PDB entry 3PV5 | X-ray diffraction, 2.40 A resolution | chains B and C of the 4 polymer chains in the assembly

Chain B (and C):
Protein: DegQ
Source organism: Legionella fallonii
Notes: engineered mutation(s): N189G, P190G; chain C of this document is another copy of the same molecule, construct and numbering; everything in this record applies to it too
Amino-acid sequence (451 residues; row label = number of the first residue in the row; numbers below 1 keep their minus sign (Met-11 is residue -11)):
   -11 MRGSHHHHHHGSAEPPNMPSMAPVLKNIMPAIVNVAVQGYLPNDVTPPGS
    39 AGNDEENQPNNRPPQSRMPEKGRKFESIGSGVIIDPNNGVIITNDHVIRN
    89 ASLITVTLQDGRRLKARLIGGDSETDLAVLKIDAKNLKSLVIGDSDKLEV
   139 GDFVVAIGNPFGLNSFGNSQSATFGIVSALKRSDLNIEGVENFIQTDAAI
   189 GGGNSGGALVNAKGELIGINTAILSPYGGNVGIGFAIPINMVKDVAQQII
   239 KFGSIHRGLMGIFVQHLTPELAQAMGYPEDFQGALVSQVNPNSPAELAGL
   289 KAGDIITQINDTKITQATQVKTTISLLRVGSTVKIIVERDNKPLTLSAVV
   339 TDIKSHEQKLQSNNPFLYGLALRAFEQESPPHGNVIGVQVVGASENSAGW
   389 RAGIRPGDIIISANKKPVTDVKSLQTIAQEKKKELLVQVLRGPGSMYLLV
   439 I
Disordered / not traced: -11 to 6, 31-61, 152-156, 170-179, 213-216 (chain C: -11 to 5, 31-61, 153-157, 171-179, 212-216)

Interface between chain B and chain C:
Contacting residue pairs (35; chain B residue first):
  Glu137(B) - Ala10(C)
  Val138(B) - Ala10(C)
  Val138(B) - Ala160(C)  hydrophobic
  Gly139(B) - Ser8(C)
  Gly139(B) - Met9(C)  hydrogen bond (backbone-backbone)
  Gly139(B) - Ala10(C)
  Gly139(B) - Leu13(C)
  Asp140(B) - Ser8(C)  hydrogen bond
  Asp140(B) - Ala10(C)
  Phe141(B) - Pro7(C)
  Phe141(B) - Phe162(C)  hydrophobic
  Ile164(B) - Ala160(C)
  Ile164(B) - Thr161(C)
  Ile164(B) - Phe162(C)  hydrophobic
  Ser166(B) - Ser159(C)
  Ser166(B) - Ala160(C)  hydrogen bond (side chain-backbone)
  Ser166(B) - Ile188(C)
  Gln183(B) - Leu151(C)
  Gln183(B) - Ser159(C)  hydrogen bond
  Asp185(B) - Thr161(C)
  Asp185(B) - Phe162(C)  hydrogen bond (side chain-backbone)
  Asp185(B) - Ile188(C)
  Lys201(B) - Met6(C)
  Gly217(B) - Phe149(C)  hydrogen bond (backbone-backbone)
  Gly217(B) - Gly189(C)  hydrogen bond (backbone-backbone)
  Val219(B) - Ile188(C)
  Val219(B) - Gly189(C)  hydrogen bond (backbone-backbone)
  Gly220(B) - Ile188(C)
  Ile221(B) - Ile188(C)  hydrophobic
  Thr256(B) - Asp98(C)
  Pro257(B) - Asp98(C)
  Glu258(B) - Asp98(C)  hydrogen bond (backbone-backbone)
  Glu258(B) - Gly99(C)
  Glu258(B) - Arg100(C)
  Glu267(B) - Asn124(C)  hydrogen bond
Interface residues without a listed pair, chain B (21 interface residues in all): Phe162, Ala167, Ala200
Interface residues without a listed pair, chain C (23 interface residues in all): Lys14, Met17, Pro148, Gln158, Val219

In short:
21 residues of chain B and 23 residues of chain C are in contact; the contacts include 10 hydrogen bonds.
Polar contacts include Asp140(B)-Ser8(C), Ser166(B)-Ala160(C) and Gln183(B)-Ser159(C).
Both chains are DegQ (Legionella fallonii). Entry 3PV5 (Structure of Legionella fallonii DegQ (N189G/P190G
variant)) was determined by X-ray diffraction, deposited together with 3PV2, 3PV3 and 3PV4.
